PDB entry 1OX1 | X-ray diffraction, 2.00 A resolution | chains A and B

# Chain A
Protein: Trypsinogen, cationic
Source organism: Bos taurus
Notes: EC 3.4.21.4
UniProtKB: P00760 (TRY1_BOVIN); the construct lacks a stretch of the UniProt sequence and is renumbered around it, so the offset changes along the chain: 16-34 = UniProt 21-39; 37-67 = UniProt 40-70; 69-125 = UniProt 71-127; 127-130 = UniProt 128-131; 5 more segments
Amino-acid sequence (223 residues; each row starts with the number of its first residue; note: 10 numbers in that range are skipped by the numbering (no residue carries them; nothing is unmodelled there)):
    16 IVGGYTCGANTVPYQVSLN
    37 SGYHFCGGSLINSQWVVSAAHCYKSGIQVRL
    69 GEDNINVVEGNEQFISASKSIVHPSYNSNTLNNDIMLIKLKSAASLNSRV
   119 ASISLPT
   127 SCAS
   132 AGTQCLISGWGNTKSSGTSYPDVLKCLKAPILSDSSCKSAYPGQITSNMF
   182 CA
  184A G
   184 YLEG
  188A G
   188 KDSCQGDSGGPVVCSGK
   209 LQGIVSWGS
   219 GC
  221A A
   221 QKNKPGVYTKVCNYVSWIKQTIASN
Cystine bridges: Cys22-Cys157, Cys42-Cys58, Cys128-Cys232, Cys136-Cys201, Cys168-Cys182, Cys191-Cys220
Metal / ion sites: Ca2+: Glu70, Asn72, Val75, Glu80

# Chain B
Protein: 11-residue peptide
Amino-acid sequence (11 residues; numbered 1 to 11; the number before each row is that of its first residue):
     1 SCTRSIPPQCY
Disordered / not traced: 11
Cystine bridges: Cys2-Cys10

# Interface between chain A and chain B
Residue-residue contacts (37; chain A residue first):
  His40(A) - Ile6(B)
  Phe41(A) - Ser5(B)
  Phe41(A) - Ile6(B)  hydrogen bond (backbone-backbone)
  Cys42(A) - Ser5(B)
  His57(A) - Thr3(B)
  His57(A) - Arg4(B)
  His57(A) - Ser5(B)
  His57(A) - Gln9(B)  hydrogen bond (backbone-side chain)
  Leu99(A) - Thr3(B)
  Tyr151(A) - Ile6(B)  hydrophobic
  Gln175(A) - Ser1(B)
  Asp189(A) - Arg4(B)  salt bridge
  Ser190(A) - Arg4(B)  hydrogen bond
  Cys191(A) - Arg4(B)
  Gln192(A) - Thr3(B)  hydrogen bond (side chain-backbone)
  Gln192(A) - Arg4(B)
  Gln192(A) - Ser5(B)
  Gln192(A) - Pro8(B)
  Gly193(A) - Arg4(B)  hydrogen bond (backbone-backbone)
  Gly193(A) - Ser5(B)
  Gly193(A) - Ile6(B)
  Asp194(A) - Arg4(B)  hydrogen bond (backbone-backbone)
  Ser195(A) - Thr3(B)
  Ser195(A) - Arg4(B)  hydrogen bond (backbone-backbone)
  Ser195(A) - Ser5(B)  hydrogen bond (side chain-backbone)
  Ser214(A) - Thr3(B)
  Ser214(A) - Arg4(B)  hydrogen bond (backbone-backbone)
  Trp215(A) - Ser1(B)
  Trp215(A) - Cys2(B)
  Trp215(A) - Thr3(B)
  Trp215(A) - Arg4(B)
  Gly216(A) - Ser1(B)
  Gly216(A) - Cys2(B)  hydrogen bond (backbone-backbone)
  Gly216(A) - Arg4(B)
  Gly219(A) - Arg4(B)  hydrogen bond (backbone-side chain)
  Cys220(A) - Arg4(B)
  Gly226(A) - Arg4(B)
Interface residues without a listed pair, chain A (25 interface residues in all): Tyr39, Tyr94, Val213, Ser217, Tyr228

# Overview
The interface between chain A and chain B involves 25 residues on one side and 8 on the other; the contacts
include 11 hydrogen bonds and 1 salt bridge. Among the polar pairs are Asp189(A)-Arg4(B), His57(A)-Gln9(B) and
Ser190(A)-Arg4(B).
Chain A is Trypsinogen, cationic (Bos taurus) and chain B is an 11-residue peptide; the structure, crystal
structure of the bovine trypsin complex with a synthetic 11 peptide inhibitor, was determined by X-ray
diffraction.
